Entry 6RE1 (electron microscopy, 3.20 A resolution); this record covers chains S and Y of the 20 polymer chains in the assembly.

Chain S:
Protein: ATP synthase gamma chain, mitochondrial
Source organism: Polytomella sp. Pringsheim 198.80
UniProtKB: Q4LDE7 (Q4LDE7_9CHLO); residues 1-317 here = UniProt positions 1-317
Sequence (317 residues; numbered 1 to 317; the number before each row is that of its first residue):
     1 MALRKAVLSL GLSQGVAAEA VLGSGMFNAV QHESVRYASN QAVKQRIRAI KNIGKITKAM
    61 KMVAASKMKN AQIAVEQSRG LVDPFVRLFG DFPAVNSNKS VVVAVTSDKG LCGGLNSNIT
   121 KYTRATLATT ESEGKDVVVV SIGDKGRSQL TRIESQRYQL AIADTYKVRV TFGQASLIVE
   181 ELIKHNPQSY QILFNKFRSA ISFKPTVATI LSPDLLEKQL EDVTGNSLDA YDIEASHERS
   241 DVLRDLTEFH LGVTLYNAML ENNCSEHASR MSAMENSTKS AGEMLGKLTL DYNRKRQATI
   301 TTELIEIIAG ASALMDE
Disordered / not traced: 1-38, 316-317

Chain Y:
Protein: ATP synthase subunit beta
Source organism: Polytomella sp. Pringsheim 198.80
Notes: EC 7.1.2.2
UniProtKB: A0ZW41 (A0ZW41_9CHLO); residues 1-574 here = UniProt positions 1-574
Sequence (574 residues; numbered 1 to 574; the number before each row is that of its first residue):
     1 MALRYAAGLA KNVVQRQGAS LNIARAFAAE PAPAIDAGYV SQVIGPVVDV RFDGELPSIL
    61 SSLEVEGHSV RLVLEVAQHM GDNTVRCIAM DSTDGLVRGQ KVVDTGSPIK VPVGRGTLGR
   121 IMNVIGEPVD EQGPIDAADI WSIHREAPEF TEQSTEQEIL VTGIKVVDLL APYQRGGKIG
   181 LFGGAGVGKT VLIMELINNV AKAHGGFSVF AGVGERTREG NDLYREMIES GVIKLGAERG
   241 NSKCTLVYGQ MNEPPGARAR VALTGLTVAE YFRDIEGQDV LLFVDNIFRF TQANSEVSAL
   301 LGRIPSAVGY QPTLATDLGG LQERITTTTK GSITSVQAVY VPADDLTDPA PATTFAHLDA
   361 TTVLSRSIAE LGIYPAVDPL DSTSRMLNPN VIGAEHYNVA RGVQKVLQDY KNLQDIIAIL
   421 GMDELSEEDK LTVARARKIQ RFLSQPFQVA EVFTGTPGKY VDLADTISGF QGVLTGKYDD
   481 LPEMAFYMVG DIKEVKEKAD KMAKDIASRK EADNKKVSEE LKDIPSLDKL VSEIKEVVIE
   541 EDDGLEEDFK AEALSSETVV LNEEGKSVPL PKKN
Disordered / not traced: 1-32, 553-574
Construct notes: conflict A350 (Gly in A0ZW41), L387 (Arg in A0ZW41)
Bound ions: Mg2+: T190 (together with ADP)
Small-molecule neighbours:
  - ADP (adenosine-5'-diphosphate): A185, G186, V187, G188, K189, T190, V191, R216, E219, Y374, F447, A450, F453, T454
  - ATP (adenosine-5'-triphosphate): S384, R385, L387, N388, Y397, R401

Interface between chain S and chain Y:
Pairs across the interface - 17 pairs, chain S then chain Y:
  I53(S) - I419(Y)  hydrophobic
  G110(S) - E424(Y)
  L111(S) - E424(Y)
  G113(S) - D423(Y)
  G114(S) - D423(Y)  hydrogen bond (backbone-side chain)
  S117(S) - D423(Y)
  R152(S) - E427(Y)
  R152(S) - K430(Y)
  M274(S) - L420(Y)  hydrophobic
  S277(S) - I419(Y)  hydrogen bond (side chain-backbone)
  S277(S) - L420(Y)
  S280(S) - A418(Y)  hydrogen bond (side chain-backbone)
  S280(S) - I419(Y)
  A281(S) - I419(Y)  hydrophobic
  M284(S) - A418(Y)  hydrophobic
  M284(S) - I419(Y)  hydrophobic
  A313(S) - I304(Y)  hydrophobic
Other interface residues (no listed pair), chain S (15 interface residues in all): R46, A309
Other interface residues (no listed pair), chain Y (10 interface residues in all): P305, D415

In short:
Chain S and chain Y form an interface of 15 and 10 residues respectively, with 3 hydrogen bonds. Polar pairs
include G114(S)-D423(Y), S277(S)-I419(Y) and S280(S)-A418(Y). Chain Y binds ATP and ADP.
Here chain S is ATP synthase gamma chain, mitochondrial and chain Y is ATP synthase subunit beta, both from
Polytomella sp. Pringsheim 198.80. Entry 6RE1 (Cryo-EM structure of Polytomella F-ATP synthase, Rotary
substate 2A, focussed refinement of F1 head and rotor) was determined by electron microscopy (same publication
as 6RD4, 6RD5, 6RD6, 6RD7, 6RD8, 6RD9 and 46 further entries).
